Entry 8ZCS (X-ray diffraction, 2.79 A resolution); this record covers chains A and C of the 3 polymer chains in the assembly.

# Chain A
Name: Maltose/maltodextrin-binding periplasmic protein, Induced myeloid leukemia cell differentiation protein Mcl-1
Organism: Escherichia coli K-12
Reference sequence: chimeric construct of P0AEX9, Q07820: residues -195 to 170 from P0AEX9 (MALE_ECOLI) positions 27-392 (UniProt number = residue number + 222); residues 173-321 from Q07820 positions 173-321 (same numbers)
Chain sequence (522 residues; row label = number of the first residue in the row; numbers below 1 keep their minus sign (Gly-196 is residue -196)):
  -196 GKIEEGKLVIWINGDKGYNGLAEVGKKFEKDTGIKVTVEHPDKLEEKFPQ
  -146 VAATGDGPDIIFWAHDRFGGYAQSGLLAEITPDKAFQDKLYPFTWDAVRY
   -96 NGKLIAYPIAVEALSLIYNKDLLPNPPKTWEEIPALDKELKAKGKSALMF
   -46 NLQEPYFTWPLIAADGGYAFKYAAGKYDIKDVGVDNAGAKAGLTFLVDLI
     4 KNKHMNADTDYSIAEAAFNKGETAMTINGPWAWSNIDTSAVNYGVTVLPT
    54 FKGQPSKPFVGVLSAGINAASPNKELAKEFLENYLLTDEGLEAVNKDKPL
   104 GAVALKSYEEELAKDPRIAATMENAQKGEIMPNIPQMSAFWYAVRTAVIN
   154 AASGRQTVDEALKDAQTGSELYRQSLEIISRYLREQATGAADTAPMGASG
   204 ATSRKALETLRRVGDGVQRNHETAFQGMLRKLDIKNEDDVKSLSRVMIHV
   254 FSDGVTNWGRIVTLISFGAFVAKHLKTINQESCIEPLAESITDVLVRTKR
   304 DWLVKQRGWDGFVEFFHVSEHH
Unresolved in the structure: -23 to -21, 192-201, 238
Construct notes: expression tag (-196, 322-325); conflict Ala-24 (Glu198 in P0AEX9), Ala-23 (Asn199 in P0AEX9), Ala43 (Lys265 in P0AEX9), Ala194 (Lys in Q07820), Ala197 (Lys in Q07820), Ala201 (Arg in Q07820); linker (171-172)
Swiss-Prot annotation at these positions:
  - motif: Ala209 to Asn223 (BH3), His252 to Ala272 (BH1), Asp304 to Phe319 (BH2)

# Chain C
Name: Tyr-leu-leu-phe-trp-arg-asp-glu-leu-ile-leu-leu-ccj-NH2
Chain sequence (14 residues; row label = number of the first residue in the row; numbers below 1 keep their minus sign (Tyr-3 is residue -3)):
    -3 YLLFWRDELILLXX
Modified residues: CCJ (Carboxymthylated D- Cysteine) at position 9; NH2 (amino group) at position 10
Covalently attached groups: covalent link Tyr-3-CCJ_9

# Chain A / chain C interface
Contacting residue pairs (25):
  Met231(A) with Leu-2(C), hydrophobic; Leu5(C); Ile6(C); Leu7(C)
  Lys234(A) with Leu7(C); CCJ_9(C)
  Leu235(A) with Leu7(C), hydrophobic
  Arg248(A) with Tyr-3(C)
  Val249(A) with Tyr-3(C); Leu-2(C), hydrogen bond (backbone-backbone); CCJ_9(C)
  His252(A) with Tyr-3(C); Leu-2(C); Leu-1(C)
  Val253(A) with Leu-2(C); Phe0(C), hydrogen bond (backbone-backbone)
  Phe254(A) with Phe0(C), hydrophobic
  Ser255(A) with Leu-1(C)
  Asp256(A) with Phe0(C)
  Asn260(A) with Asp3(C), hydrogen bond
  Arg263(A) with Phe0(C); Arg2(C)
  Thr266(A) with Leu5(C)
  Phe270(A) with Leu-2(C), hydrophobic; Leu5(C), hydrophobic
Also at the interface, not in a pair above, chain A (16 interface residues in all): Met250, Leu267

# Summary
Chain A and chain C form an interface of 16 and 10 residues respectively; the contacts include 3 hydrogen
bonds. Polar pairs include Asn260(A)-Asp3(C), Val249(A)-Leu-2(C) and Val253(A)-Phe0(C).
Here chain A is Maltose/maltodextrin-binding periplasmic protein, Induced myeloid leukemia cell
differentiation protein Mcl-1 (Escherichia coli K-12) and chain C is
Tyr-leu-leu-phe-trp-arg-asp-glu-leu-ile-leu-leu-ccj-NH2. Entry 8ZCS (Crystal structure of the MBP-MCL1 complex
with highly selective and potent Cyclic peptide inhibitor) was determined by X-ray diffraction.
